Entry 8ISQ (X-ray diffraction, 2.24 A resolution); this record covers chain A.

Chain A:
Name: Beta-lactamase
Organism: Stenotrophomonas sp. KCTC 12332
Notes: EC 3.5.2.6
Reference sequence: A0A126NGE0 (A0A126NGE0_9GAMM); the author numbering skips numbers that UniProt does not, so the offset changes along the chain: 26-238 = UniProt 33-245; 240-291 = UniProt 246-297
Sequence (269 residues; numbered 22 to 291; 1 number in that range is skipped by the numbering (no residue carries it; nothing is unmodelled there); the number before each row is that of its first residue):
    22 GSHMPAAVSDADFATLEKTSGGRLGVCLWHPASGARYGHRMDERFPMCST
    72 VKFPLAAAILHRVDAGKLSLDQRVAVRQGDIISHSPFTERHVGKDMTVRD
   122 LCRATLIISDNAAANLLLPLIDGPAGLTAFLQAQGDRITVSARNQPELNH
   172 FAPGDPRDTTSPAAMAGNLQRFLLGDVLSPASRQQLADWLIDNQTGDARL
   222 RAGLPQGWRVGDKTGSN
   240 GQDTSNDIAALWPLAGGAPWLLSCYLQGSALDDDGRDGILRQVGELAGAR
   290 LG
Disordered / not traced: 22-28, 291
Sequence notes: cloning artifact (22-25); engineered mutation Gln166 (Glu173 in A0A126NGE0)
Covalent attachments: AMPICILLIN (open form) (ZZ7) linked to Ser70
Small-molecule neighbours: AMPICILLIN (open form) (ZZ7; (2R,4S)-2-[(R)-{[(2R)-2-amino-2-phenylacetyl]amino}(carboxy)methyl]-5,5-dimethyl-1,3-thiazolidine-4-carboxylic acid): Cys69, Lys73, His105, Ile129, Ser130, Asn132, Gln166, Asn170, Thr216, Arg220, Thr235, Gly236, Ser237, Asn238, Gly240

Summary:
Covalently linked AMPICILLIN (open form): at Ser70.
Chain A is Beta-lactamase (Stenotrophomonas sp. KCTC 12332); the structure, Crystal structure of
extended-spectrum class A beta-lactamase, CESS-1 E166Q acylated by ampicillin, was determined by X-ray
diffraction (same publication as 8ISO, 8ISP and 8ISR).
